PDB entry 7B0G | X-ray diffraction, 3.00 A resolution | chains A and P of the 3 polymer chains in the assembly

== Chain A ==
Molecule: DNA polymerase
Organism: Thermococcus gorgonarius
Notes: EC 2.7.7.7
Reference sequence: P56689 (DPOL_THEGO); numbering as in UniProt (aligned over 1-773)
Chain sequence (773 residues; numbered 1 to 773; the number before each row is that of its first residue):
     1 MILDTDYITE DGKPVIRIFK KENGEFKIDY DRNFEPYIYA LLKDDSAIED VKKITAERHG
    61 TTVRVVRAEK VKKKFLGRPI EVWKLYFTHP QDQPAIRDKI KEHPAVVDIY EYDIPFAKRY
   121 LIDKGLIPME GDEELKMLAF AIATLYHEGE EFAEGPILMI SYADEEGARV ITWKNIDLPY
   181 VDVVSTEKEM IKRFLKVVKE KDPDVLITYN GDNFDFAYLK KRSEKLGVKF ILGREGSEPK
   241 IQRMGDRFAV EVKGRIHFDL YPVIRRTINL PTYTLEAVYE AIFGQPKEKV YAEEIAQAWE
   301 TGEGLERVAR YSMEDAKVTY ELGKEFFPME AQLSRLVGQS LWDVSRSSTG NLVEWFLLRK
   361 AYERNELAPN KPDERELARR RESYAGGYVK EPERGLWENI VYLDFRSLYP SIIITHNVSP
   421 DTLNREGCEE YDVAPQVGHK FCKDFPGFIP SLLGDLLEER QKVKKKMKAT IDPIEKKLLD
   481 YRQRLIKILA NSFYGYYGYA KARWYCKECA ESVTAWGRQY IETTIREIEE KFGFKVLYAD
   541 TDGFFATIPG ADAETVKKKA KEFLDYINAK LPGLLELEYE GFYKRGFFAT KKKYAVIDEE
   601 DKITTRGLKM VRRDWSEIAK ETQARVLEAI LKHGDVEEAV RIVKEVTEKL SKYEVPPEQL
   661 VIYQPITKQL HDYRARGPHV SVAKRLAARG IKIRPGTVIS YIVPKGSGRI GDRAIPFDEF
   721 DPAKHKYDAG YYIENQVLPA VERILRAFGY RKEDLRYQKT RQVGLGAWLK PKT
Disordered / not traced: 667-694, 707-710, 770-773
Disulfide bonds: Cys506-Cys509
Construct notes: conflict Gln93 (Val in P56689), Ala141 (Asp in P56689), Ala143 (Glu in P56689), Leu485 (Ala in P56689), Ala589 (Val in P56689), Lys609 (Glu in P56689), Met610 (Ile in P56689), Gln659 (Lys in P56689), Gln664 (Glu in P56689), Pro665 (Gln in P56689), Lys668 (Arg in P56689), Gln669 (Asp in P56689), His671 (Lys in P56689), Arg674 (Lys in P56689), Arg676 (Thr in P56689), Ser681 (Ala in P56689), Pro704 (Leu in P56689), Gly730 (Glu in P56689)
Ligand contacts: CTP (cytidine-5'-triphosphate): Arg406, Ser407, Arg460, Lys464, Gln483, Lys487, Glu578
What the authors report for this chain:
  - binding site for the 11-nt DNA strand (chain P): Asp404, Asp540, Thr541, Asp542, Glu578, Glu580
  - binding site for CTP: Arg460, Lys464, Lys487

== Chain P ==
Molecule: 11-nt DNA strand
Sequence (11 nucleotides; each row starts with the number of its first residue):
     4 GGAGGGCAGX X
Modified residues: 6HC (1',5'-anhydro-2',3'-dideoxy-2'-(cytosin-1-yl)-6'-O-phosphoryl-D-arabino-hexitol) at position 13; 6HC (1',5'-anhydro-2',3'-dideoxy-2'-(cytosin-1-yl)-6'-O-phosphoryl-D-arabino-hexitol) at position 14

== Chain A / chain P interface ==
Contacting residue pairs (18):
  Tyr402(A) - 6HC_13(P)  hydrogen bond to the phosphate
  Asp404(A) - 6HC_13(P)  phosphate contact
  Tyr409(A) - 6HC_13(P)  base contact
  Lys487(A) - 6HC_14(P)  salt bridge to the phosphate
  Asn491(A) - 6HC_14(P)  hydrogen bond to the phosphate
  Asp540(A) - DG12(P)  sugar contact
  Asp542(A) - DG12(P)  phosphate contact
  Asp542(A) - 6HC_13(P)  phosphate contact
  Glu580(A) - 6HC_14(P)  sugar contact
  Lys592(A) - DA11(P)  hydrogen bond to the base
  Tyr594(A) - DG12(P)  hydrogen bond to the phosphate
  Arg606(A) - DA11(P)  phosphate contact
  Arg606(A) - DG12(P)  salt bridge to the phosphate
  Gly607(A) - DA11(P)  hydrogen bond to the phosphate
  Met610(A) - DC10(P)  phosphate contact
  Met610(A) - DA11(P)  phosphate contact
  Arg613(A) - DG8(P)  hydrogen bond to the phosphate
  Arg613(A) - DG9(P)  salt bridge to the phosphate
Interface residues without a listed pair, chain A (17 interface residues in all): Tyr494, Thr541, Glu578

== Overview ==
17 residues of chain A face 7 of chain P across their interface; the contacts include 6 hydrogen bonds and 3
salt bridges. Among the polar pairs are Lys592(A)-DA11(P), Tyr402(A)-6HC_13(P) and Asn491(A)-6HC_14(P). The
paper reports a binding site for the 11-nt DNA strand (chain P) at Asp404(A), Asp540(A) and Thr541(A) among
others; a binding site for CTP at Arg460(A), Lys464(A) and Lys487(A).
Here chain A is DNA polymerase (Thermococcus gorgonarius) and chain P is an 11-nt DNA strand. Entry 7B0G
(TgoT_6G12 binary with 2 hCTPs) was determined by X-ray diffraction together with 7B0H, 7B06, 7B07, 7B08 and
7B0F from the same study.
